7UV9 - chains D and J of the 11 polymer chains in the assembly; structure by electron microscopy, 3.20 A resolution.

[Chain D]
Name: Histone H2B type 1-C/E/F/G/I
Source organism: Homo sapiens
Reference sequence: P62807 (H2B1C_HUMAN); residues 1-125 here correspond to UniProt positions 2-126 (UniProt number = residue number + 1)
Amino-acid sequence (125 residues; each row starts with the number of its first residue):
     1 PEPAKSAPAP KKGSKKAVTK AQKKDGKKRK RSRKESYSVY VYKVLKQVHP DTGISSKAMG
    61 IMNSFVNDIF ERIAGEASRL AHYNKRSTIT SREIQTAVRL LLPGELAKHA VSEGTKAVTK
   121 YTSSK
Unresolved in the structure: 1-30, 125
UniProt features mapped onto this chain:
  - modified residue: Pro1 (N-acetylproline), Glu2 (ADP-ribosyl glutamic acid), Lys5 (N6-(2-hydroxyisobutyryl)lysine), Ser6 (ADP-ribosylserine), Lys11 (N6-(beta-hydroxybutyryl)lysine), Lys12 (N6-(2-hydroxyisobutyryl)lysine), Ser14 (Phosphoserine), Lys15 (N6-acetyllysine), Lys16 (N6-(beta-hydroxybutyryl)lysine), Lys20 (N6-(2-hydroxyisobutyryl)lysine), Lys23 (N6-(2-hydroxyisobutyryl)lysine), Lys24 (N6-(2-hydroxyisobutyryl)lysine), Lys34 (N6-(2-hydroxyisobutyryl)lysine), Glu35 (PolyADP-ribosyl glutamic acid), Ser36 (Phosphoserine), Lys43 (N6-(2-hydroxyisobutyryl)lysine), Lys46 (N6-(2-hydroxyisobutyryl)lysine), Lys57 (N6,N6-dimethyllysine), Arg79 (Dimethylated arginine), Lys85 (N6,N6,N6-trimethyllysine) and 6 more in UniProt
  - glycosylation: Ser112 (O-linked (GlcNAc) serine)
  - cross-link (Glycyl lysine isopeptide (Lys-Gly)): Lys5 (interchain with G-Cter in SUMO2), Lys20 (interchain with G-Cter in SUMO2), Lys34 (interchain with G-Cter in ubiquitin), Lys120 (interchain with G-Cter in ubiquitin)

[Chain J]
Molecule: 185-nt DNA strand
Source organism: synthetic construct
Sequence (185 nucleotides; each row starts with the number of its first residue; numbers below 1 keep their minus sign (DA-92 is residue -92)):
   -92 ATCCCTATAC GCGGCCGCCC TGGAGAATCC CGGTGCCGAG GCCGCTCAAT TGGTCGTAGA
   -32 CAGCTCTAGC ACCGCTTAAA CGCACGTACG CGCTGTCCCC CGCGTTTTAA CCGCCAAGGG
    28 GATTACTCCC TAGTCTCCAG GCACGTGTCA GATATATACA TCCTGTGCAT GTATTGAACA
    88 GCGAT
Unresolved in the structure: -92 to -76, 71-92

[Chain D / chain J interface]
Pairs across the interface (8; chain D residue first):
  Arg31(D) - DA50(J)  phosphate contact
  Arg31(D) - DC51(J)  salt bridge to the phosphate
  Arg33(D) - DC49(J)  phosphate contact
  Arg33(D) - DA50(J)  phosphate contact
  Lys34(D) - DC49(J)  sugar contact
  Lys34(D) - DA50(J)  hydrogen bond to the phosphate
  Ser36(D) - DC49(J)  phosphate contact
  Tyr40(D) - DG48(J)  hydrogen bond to the phosphate
Interface residues without a listed pair, chain D (9 interface residues in all): Ser32, Glu35, Val39, Lys43

[Overview]
Chain D and chain J form an interface of 9 and 4 residues respectively; the contacts include 2 hydrogen bonds
and 1 salt bridge. Polar pairs include Lys34(D)-DA50(J), Tyr40(D)-DG48(J) and Arg31(D)-DC51(J).
Here chain D is Histone H2B type 1-C/E/F/G/I (Homo sapiens) and chain J is a 185-nt DNA strand (synthetic
construct). Entry 7UV9 (KDM2A-nucleosome structure stabilized by H3K36C-UNC8015 covalent conjugate) was
determined by electron microscopy together with 7UVA from the same study.
